1JTT - chains A and L; structure by X-ray diffraction, 2.10 A resolution.

# Chain A
Molecule: Vh Single-Domain Antibody
Organism: Camelus dromedarius
Notes: fragment: VH domain fragment; antibody fragment or engineered binder
Amino-acid sequence (133 residues; each row starts with the number of its first residue):
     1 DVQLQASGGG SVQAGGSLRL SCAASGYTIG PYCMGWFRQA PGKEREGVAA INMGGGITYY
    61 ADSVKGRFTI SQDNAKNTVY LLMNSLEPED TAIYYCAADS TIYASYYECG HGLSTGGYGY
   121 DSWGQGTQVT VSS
Disulfide bonds: Cys22-Cys96, Cys33-Cys109
Ion coordination: Na+ site 1: Gly42 (shared with Asn103(L) of chain L); Na+ site 2: Asn74, Asn77; Na+ site 3: Asp99, Gly119, Asp121

# Chain L
Molecule: Lysozyme
Organism: Gallus gallus
Notes: EC 3.2.1.17; fragment: Enzyme
UniProtKB: P00698 (LYSC_CHICK); residues 1-120 here correspond to UniProt positions 19-138 (UniProt number = residue number + 18)
Amino-acid sequence (129 residues; row label = number of the first residue in the row):
     1 KVFGRCELAA AMKRHGLDNY RGYSLGNWVC AAKFESNFNT QATNRNTDGS TDYGILQINS
    61 RWWCNDGRTP GSRNLCNIPC SALLSSDITA SVNCAKKIVS DGNGMNAWVA WRNRCKGTDV
   121 QAWIRGCRL
UniProt features mapped onto this chain:
  - active site: Glu35, Asp52
  - binding site (substrate): Asp101
Disulfide bonds: Cys6-Cys127, Cys30-Cys115, Cys64-Cys80, Cys76-Cys94
Ion coordination: Na+ site 1: Tyr20, Lys96, Val99 (together with formate); Na+ site 2: Glu35 (together with formate); Na+ site 3: Ser60, Cys64, Ser72, Arg73; Na+ site 4: Asn103 (shared with Gly42(A) of chain A)

# Chain A / chain L interface
Residue-residue contacts (36):
  Ile29(A) with Trp62(L); Leu75(L), hydrophobic
  Tyr32(A) with Trp62(L)
  Gly54(A) with Asp48(L); Arg61(L)
  Gly55(A) with Asp48(L); Arg61(L)
  Ile57(A) with Thr47(L); Asp48(L)
  Thr101(A) with Asn103(L); Ala107(L)
  Ile102(A) with Trp62(L), hydrophobic; Trp63(L), hydrophobic; Asn103(L), hydrogen bond (backbone-side chain); Ala107(L)
  Tyr103(A) with Trp63(L), hydrogen bond (backbone-side chain); Asn106(L); Ala107(L)
  Ala104(A) with Gln57(L); Ile58(L); Asn59(L), hydrogen bond (backbone-backbone); Trp63(L); Ile98(L), hydrophobic; Ala107(L), hydrogen bond (backbone-backbone); Trp108(L)
  Ser105(A) with Glu35(L); Asp52(L); Gln57(L)
  Tyr106(A) with Asn46(L); Thr47(L); Asp48(L); Ser50(L); Asp52(L), hydrogen bond (backbone-side chain); Asn59(L)
  Tyr107(A) with Val109(L), hydrophobic
  Tyr118(A) with Arg112(L), hydrogen bond
Interface residues without a listed pair, chain A (18 interface residues in all): Thr28, Gly30, Pro31, Met53, Ser100
Interface residues without a listed pair, chain L (21 interface residues in all): Arg73

# Summary
Chain A and chain L form an interface of 18 and 21 residues respectively, with 6 hydrogen bonds. Polar
contacts include Ile102(A)-Asn103(L), Tyr103(A)-Trp63(L) and Tyr106(A)-Asp52(L). Curated annotation (UniProt)
lists active-site residues Glu35(L) and Asp52(L) and substrate-binding residue Asp101(L) on chain L.
Here chain A is Vh Single-Domain Antibody (Camelus dromedarius) and chain L is Lysozyme (Gallus gallus). Entry
1JTT (Degenerate interfaces in antigen-antibody complexes) was determined by X-ray diffraction (same
publication as 1JTP and 1JTO).
